6OK8 - chain A; structure by X-ray diffraction, 1.80 A resolution.

[Chain A]
Protein: Thermonuclease
Source organism: Staphylococcus aureus
Notes: EC 3.1.31.1
Reference sequence: P00644 (NUC_STAAU); residues 1-149 here correspond to UniProt positions 83-231 (UniProt number = residue number + 82)
Chain sequence (143 residues; numbered 1 to 149; 6 numbers in that range are skipped by the numbering (no residue carries them; nothing is unmodelled there); the number before each row is that of its first residue):
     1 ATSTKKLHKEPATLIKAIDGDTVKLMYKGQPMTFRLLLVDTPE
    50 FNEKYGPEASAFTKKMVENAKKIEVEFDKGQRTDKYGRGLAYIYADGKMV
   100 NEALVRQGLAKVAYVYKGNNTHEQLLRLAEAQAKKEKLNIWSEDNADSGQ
Not modelled in the structure: 1-6, 142-149
Sequence notes: engineered mutation Phe50 (Gly132 in P00644), Asn51 (Val133 in P00644), Gly117 (Pro199 in P00644), Leu124 (His206 in P00644), Leu127 (Lys209 in P00644), Ala128 (Ser210 in P00644)
Metal / ion sites: Ca2+: Asp21, Asp40, Thr41 (together with thymidine-3',5'-diphosphate)
Small-molecule neighbours: thymidine-3',5'-diphosphate (THP): Asp21, Thr22, Arg35, Leu36, Leu37, Asp40, Glu43, Asp83, Tyr85, Arg87, Leu89, Tyr113, Tyr115
What the authors report for this chain:
  - interface residues: Leu127
  - binding site for thymidine-3',5'-diphosphate: Lys71
  - conformationally variable residues (loop rearrangement, side-chain flip): Val114 to Asn118

[In short]
Bound to chain A: thymidine-3',5'-diphosphate. Asp21, Asp40 and Thr41 form the Ca2+ site. From the paper: a
binding site for thymidine-3',5'-diphosphate at Lys71; the interface residue Leu127.
Chain A is Thermonuclease (Staphylococcus aureus); the structure, Crystal structure of Staphylococcal nuclease
variant Delta+PHS K127L at cryogenic temperature, was determined by X-ray diffraction together with 6U0W and
6U0X from the same study.
